3VNU - chains A and T of the 3 polymer chains in the assembly; structure by X-ray diffraction, 3.20 A resolution.

Chain A:
Protein: Elongation factor Ts, Elongation factor Tu, LINKER, Q beta replicase
Organism: Escherichia coli O157:H7
Reference sequence: chimeric construct of P0A6P3, P0A6N3, Q8LTE0: residues 1-283 from P0A6P3 (EFTS_ECO57) positions 1-283 (same numbers); residues 285-678 from P0A6N3 positions 1-394 (UniProt number = residue number - 284); residues 695-1283 from Q8LTE0 positions 1-589 (UniProt number = residue number - 694)
Amino-acid sequence (1289 residues; numbered 1 to 1289; the number before each row is that of its first residue):
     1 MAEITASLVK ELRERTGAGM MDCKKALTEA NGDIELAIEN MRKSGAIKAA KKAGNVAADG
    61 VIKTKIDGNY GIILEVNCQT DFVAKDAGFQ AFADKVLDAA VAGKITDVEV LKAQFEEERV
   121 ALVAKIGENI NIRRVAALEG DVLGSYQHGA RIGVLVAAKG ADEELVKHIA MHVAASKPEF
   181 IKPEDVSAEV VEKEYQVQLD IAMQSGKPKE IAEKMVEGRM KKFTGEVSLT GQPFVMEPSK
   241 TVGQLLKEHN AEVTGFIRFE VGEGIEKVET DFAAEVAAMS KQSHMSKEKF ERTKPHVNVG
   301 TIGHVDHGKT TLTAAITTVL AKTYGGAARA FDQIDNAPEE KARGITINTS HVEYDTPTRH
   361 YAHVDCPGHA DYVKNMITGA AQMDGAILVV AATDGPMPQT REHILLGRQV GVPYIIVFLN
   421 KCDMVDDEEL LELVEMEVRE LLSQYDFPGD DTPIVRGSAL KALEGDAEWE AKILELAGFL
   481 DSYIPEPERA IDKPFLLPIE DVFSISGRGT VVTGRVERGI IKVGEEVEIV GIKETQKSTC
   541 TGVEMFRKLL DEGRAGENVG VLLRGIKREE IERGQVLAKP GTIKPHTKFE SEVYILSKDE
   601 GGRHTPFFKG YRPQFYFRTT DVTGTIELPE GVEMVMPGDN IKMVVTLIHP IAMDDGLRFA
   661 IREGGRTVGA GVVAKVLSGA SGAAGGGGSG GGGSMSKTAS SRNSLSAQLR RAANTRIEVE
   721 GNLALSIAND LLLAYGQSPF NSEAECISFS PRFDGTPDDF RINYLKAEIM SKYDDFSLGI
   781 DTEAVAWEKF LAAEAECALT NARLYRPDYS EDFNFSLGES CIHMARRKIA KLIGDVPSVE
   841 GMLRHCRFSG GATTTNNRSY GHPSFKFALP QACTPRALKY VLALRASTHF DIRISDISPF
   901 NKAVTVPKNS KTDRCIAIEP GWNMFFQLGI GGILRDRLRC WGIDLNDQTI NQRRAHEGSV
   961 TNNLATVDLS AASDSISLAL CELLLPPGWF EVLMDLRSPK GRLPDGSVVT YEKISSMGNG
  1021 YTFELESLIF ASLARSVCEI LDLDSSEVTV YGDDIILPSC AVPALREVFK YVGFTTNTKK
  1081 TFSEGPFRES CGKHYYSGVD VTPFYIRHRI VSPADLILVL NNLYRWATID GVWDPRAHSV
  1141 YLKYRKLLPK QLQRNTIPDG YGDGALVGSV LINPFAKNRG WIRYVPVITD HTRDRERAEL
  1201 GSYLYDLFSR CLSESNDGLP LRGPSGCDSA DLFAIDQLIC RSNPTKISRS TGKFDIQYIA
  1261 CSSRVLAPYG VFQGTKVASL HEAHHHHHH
Unresolved in the structure: 1, 287-289, 327-347, 681-699, 1217-1233, 1265-1289
Sequence notes: linker (284); expression tag (1284-1289)
Ion coordination: Ca2+ site 1: Asp-968, Leu-969, Asp-1053 (together with ATP); Ca2+ site 2: Asp-968, Asp-1053
Residues lining bound ligands: ATP (adenosine-5'-triphosphate): Lys-908, Arg-914, Ile-916, Asp-968, Leu-969, Ser-970, Ala-971, Ala-972, Ser-973, Met-1017, Gly-1018, Phe-1023, Glu-1026, Asp-1053, Asn-1077
UniProt features mapped onto this chain:
  - region: Thr-80 to Val-83 (Involved in Mg(2+) ion dislocation from EF-Tu)

Chain T:
Molecule: 8-nt RNA strand
Sequence (8 nucleotides; row label = number of the first residue in the row):
  2101 GGGUAGGG
Unresolved in the structure: 2107-2108

How chain A and chain T interact:
Pairs across the interface - 17 pairs, chain A then chain T:
  Arg-666(A) with G2106(T), phosphate contact
  Arg-847(A) with G2102(T), salt bridge to the phosphate
  Leu-928(A) with G2101(T), phosphate contact; G2102(T), phosphate contact
  Arg-935(A) with G2102(T), hydrogen bond to the phosphate; G2103(T), sugar contact
  Leu-945(A) with G2103(T), sugar contact
  Asn-946(A) with G2103(T), phosphate contact; U2104(T), phosphate contact
  Asp-947(A) with G2103(T), sugar contact
  Gln-948(A) with G2103(T), hydrogen bond to the base
  Gly-1018(A) with G2101(T), sugar contact
  Asn-1019(A) with G2101(T), hydrogen bond to the sugar
  Phe-1023(A) with G2101(T), base contact; G2102(T), sugar contact
  Tyr-1051(A) with G2103(T), sugar contact
  Tyr-1161(A) with G2106(T), sugar contact
Other interface residues (no listed pair), chain A (18 interface residues in all): Ser-849, Gly-850, Ile-916, Met-924, Gly-1020

In short:
The interface between chain A and chain T involves 18 residues on one side and 5 on the other; the contacts
include 3 hydrogen bonds and 1 salt bridge. Among the polar pairs are Gln-948(A)/G2103(T),
Asn-1019(A)/G2101(T) and Arg-935(A)/G2102(T). Ligands of chain A: ATP.
Chain A is Elongation factor Ts, Elongation factor Tu, LINKER, Q beta replicase (Escherichia coli O157:H7) and
chain T is an 8-nt RNA strand; the structure, Complex structure of viral RNA polymerase I, was determined by
X-ray diffraction (same publication as 3VNV and 4FWT).
